6Q8O - chains 4 and 6 of the 16 polymer chains in the assembly; structure by X-ray diffraction, 3.60 A resolution.

# Chain 4
Name: NADH-quinone oxidoreductase subunit 4
From: Thermus thermophilus (strain HB8 / ATCC 27634 / DSM 579)
Notes: EC 1.6.5.11
UniProt: Q56220 (NQO4_THET8); residue numbers follow UniProt; this construct covers 1-409
Sequence (409 residues; each row starts with the number of its first residue):
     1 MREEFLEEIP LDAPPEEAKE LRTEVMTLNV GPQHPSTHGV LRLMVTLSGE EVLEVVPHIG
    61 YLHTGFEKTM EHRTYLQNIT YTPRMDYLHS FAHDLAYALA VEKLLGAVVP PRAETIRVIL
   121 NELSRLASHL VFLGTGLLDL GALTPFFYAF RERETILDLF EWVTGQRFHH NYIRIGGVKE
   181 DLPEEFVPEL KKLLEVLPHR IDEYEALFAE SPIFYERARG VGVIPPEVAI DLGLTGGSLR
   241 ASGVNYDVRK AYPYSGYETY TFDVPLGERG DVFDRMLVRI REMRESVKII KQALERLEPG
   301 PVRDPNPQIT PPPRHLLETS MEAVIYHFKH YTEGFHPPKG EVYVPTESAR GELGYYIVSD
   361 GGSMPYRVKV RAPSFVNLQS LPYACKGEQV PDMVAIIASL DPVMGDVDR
Disordered / not traced: 1-25
Residues lining bound ligands: Piericidin A (HQH): Gln33, Ser36, His38, Gly39, Val40, Tyr87, Leu88, Thr135, Leu138, Leu143, Pro402, Val403
From the paper describing this entry:
  - binding site for Piericidin A: His38, Tyr87
  - catalytic residues: His38, Tyr87 (proposed by the authors, not directly observed)

# Chain 6
Name: NADH-quinone oxidoreductase subunit 6
From: Thermus thermophilus (strain HB8 / ATCC 27634 / DSM 579)
Notes: EC 1.6.5.11
UniProt: Q56218 (NQO6_THET8); residues 1-181 here = UniProt positions 1-181
Sequence (181 residues; row label = number of the first residue in the row):
     1 MALKDLFERD VQELEREGIL FTTLEKLVAW GRSNSLWPAT FGLACCAIEM MASTDARNDL
    61 ARFGSEVFRA SPRQADVMIV AGRLSKKMAP VMRRVWEQMP DPKWVISMGA CASSGGMFNN
   121 YAIVQNVDSV VPVDVYVPGC PPRPEALIYA VMQLQKKVRG QAYNERGERL PPVAAWKRTR
   181 G
Disordered / not traced: 1-15
UniProt features mapped onto this chain:
  - binding site ([4Fe-4S] cluster): Cys45, Cys46, Cys111, Cys140
Metal / ion sites: 4Fe-4S cluster Fe: Cys45, Cys46, Cys111, Cys140
Residues lining bound ligands:
  - Piericidin A (HQH): Thr40, Gly42, Leu43, Met51, Phe68
  - 4Fe-4S cluster (SF4): Ala44, Cys45, Cys46, Gly82, Arg83, Gly109, Ala110, Cys111, Phe118, Gly139, Cys140, Pro141
From the paper describing this entry:
  - binding site for Piericidin A: Met51

# Chain 4 / chain 6 interface
Contacting residue pairs (54; chain 4 residue first):
  Pro32(4) - Val91(6)  hydrophobic
  Gln33(4) - Gly42(6)  hydrogen bond (side chain-backbone)
  Ser36(4) - Ala70(6)
  Val40(4) - Gly42(6)
  Val40(4) - Leu43(6)
  Val40(4) - Met88(6)  hydrophobic
  Ile59(4) - Lys87(6)
  Gly60(4) - Ser85(6)
  Tyr61(4) - Ser85(6)
  Tyr61(4) - Lys87(6)
  Tyr61(4) - Met88(6)
  Leu62(4) - Leu43(6)
  Leu62(4) - Arg83(6)
  His63(4) - Ser85(6)
  His63(4) - Tyr121(6)  hydrogen bond
  His63(4) - Ala122(6)
  Thr64(4) - Arg83(6)  hydrogen bond
  Thr64(4) - Phe118(6)
  Thr64(4) - Asn120(6)  hydrogen bond (backbone-side chain)
  Thr64(4) - Ala122(6)
  Phe66(4) - Arg83(6)
  Phe66(4) - Phe118(6)  hydrophobic
  Thr69(4) - Asn120(6)
  Arg73(4) - Met117(6)
  Tyr81(4) - Met117(6)  hydrogen bond (side chain-backbone)
  Arg84(4) - Arg83(6)  hydrogen bond (backbone-side chain)
  Arg84(4) - Met117(6)
  Arg84(4) - Phe118(6)
  Arg84(4) - Cys140(6)
  Tyr87(4) - Leu43(6)
  Tyr87(4) - Ala44(6)
  Tyr87(4) - Cys45(6)  hydrophobic
  Tyr87(4) - Ile48(6)  hydrophobic
  Tyr87(4) - Arg83(6)
  Leu88(4) - Ile48(6)  hydrophobic
  Phe146(4) - Thr54(6)
  Phe147(4) - Thr54(6)
  Phe147(4) - Ala56(6)  hydrophobic
  Phe150(4) - Asp55(6)
  Arg151(4) - Ala56(6)
  Arg153(4) - Ile48(6)
  Glu154(4) - Ala52(6)
  Glu154(4) - Asp55(6)
  Glu154(4) - Arg57(6)  salt bridge
  Asp158(4) - Arg57(6)  salt bridge
  Glu161(4) - Arg143(6)  salt bridge
  Arg167(4) - Glu49(6)  salt bridge
  Arg167(4) - Ala52(6)
  Arg167(4) - Arg143(6)
  Arg167(4) - Pro144(6)
  Phe168(4) - Glu49(6)
  Phe168(4) - Pro141(6)  hydrophobic
  His169(4) - Cys45(6)  hydrogen bond
  His169(4) - Pro141(6)
Other interface residues (no listed pair), chain 4 (33 interface residues in all): His34, Gly65, Lys68, Thr80, Gly405
Other interface residues (no listed pair), chain 6 (30 interface residues in all): Thr40, Phe41, Met51, Ile123

# In short
The interface between chain 4 and chain 6 involves 33 residues on one side and 30 on the other; the contacts
include 7 hydrogen bonds and 4 salt bridges. Polar contacts include Glu154(4)-Arg57(6), Asp158(4)-Arg57(6) and
Glu161(4)-Arg143(6). The paper reports catalytic residues His38(4) and Tyr87(4); a binding site for Piericidin
A at His38(4), Tyr87(4) and Met51(6).
Here chain 4 is NADH-quinone oxidoreductase subunit 4 and chain 6 is NADH-quinone oxidoreductase subunit 6,
both from Thermus thermophilus (strain HB8 / ATCC 27634 / DSM 579). Entry 6Q8O (Respiratory complex I from
Thermus thermophilus with bound Piericidin A) was determined by X-ray diffraction together with 6I0D, 6I1P,
6Q8W, 6Q8X, 6Y11, 6ZIY and 3 further entries from the same study.
